PDB entry 3HGL | X-ray diffraction, 1.90 A resolution | chain A

[Chain A]
Name: Effector protein hopAB2
Organism: Pseudomonas syringae pv. tomato
Notes: EC 6.3.2.-
UniProtKB: Q8RSY1 (HPAB2_PSESM); residues -2 to 82 here correspond to UniProt positions 121-205 (UniProt number = residue number + 123)
Chain sequence (85 residues; each row starts with the number of its first residue; numbers below 1 keep their minus sign (Pro-2 is residue -2)):
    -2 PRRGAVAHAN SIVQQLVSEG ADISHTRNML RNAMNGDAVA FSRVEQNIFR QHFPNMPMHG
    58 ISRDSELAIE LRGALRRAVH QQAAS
Disordered / not traced: -2 to 0, 79-82
Modified positions: Mse26, Mse31, Mse53, Mse55 (selenomethionine; parent Met)
What the authors report for this chain:
  - contacts within the chain: Leu27-Ile58 (hydrophobic contact), Mse31-Ile58 (hydrophobic contact), Phe46-Ile58 (hydrophobic contact), Phe50-Ile58 (hydrophobic contact), Ile58-Ala65 (hydrophobic contact)

[Summary]
From the paper: contacts within the chain involving Ile58, Leu27 and Mse31 among others.
Chain A is Effector protein hopAB2 (Pseudomonas syringae pv. tomato); the structure, crystal of AvrPtoB
121-205, was determined by X-ray diffraction (same publication as 3HGK).
